Entry 8YBZ (electron microscopy, 4.80 A resolution (low resolution: residue-level contacts below are approximate; hydrogen-bond / salt-bridge calls are withheld)); this record covers chains B and C of the 9 polymer chains in the assembly.

== Chain B (and C) ==
Protein: Spike glycoprotein
From: Severe acute respiratory syndrome coronavirus
Notes: chain C of this document is another copy of the same molecule, construct and numbering; everything in this record applies to it too
UniProtKB: P0DTC2 (SPIKE_SARS2); residues 1-1273 here = UniProt positions 1-1273
Chain sequence (1273 residues; each row starts with the number of its first residue):
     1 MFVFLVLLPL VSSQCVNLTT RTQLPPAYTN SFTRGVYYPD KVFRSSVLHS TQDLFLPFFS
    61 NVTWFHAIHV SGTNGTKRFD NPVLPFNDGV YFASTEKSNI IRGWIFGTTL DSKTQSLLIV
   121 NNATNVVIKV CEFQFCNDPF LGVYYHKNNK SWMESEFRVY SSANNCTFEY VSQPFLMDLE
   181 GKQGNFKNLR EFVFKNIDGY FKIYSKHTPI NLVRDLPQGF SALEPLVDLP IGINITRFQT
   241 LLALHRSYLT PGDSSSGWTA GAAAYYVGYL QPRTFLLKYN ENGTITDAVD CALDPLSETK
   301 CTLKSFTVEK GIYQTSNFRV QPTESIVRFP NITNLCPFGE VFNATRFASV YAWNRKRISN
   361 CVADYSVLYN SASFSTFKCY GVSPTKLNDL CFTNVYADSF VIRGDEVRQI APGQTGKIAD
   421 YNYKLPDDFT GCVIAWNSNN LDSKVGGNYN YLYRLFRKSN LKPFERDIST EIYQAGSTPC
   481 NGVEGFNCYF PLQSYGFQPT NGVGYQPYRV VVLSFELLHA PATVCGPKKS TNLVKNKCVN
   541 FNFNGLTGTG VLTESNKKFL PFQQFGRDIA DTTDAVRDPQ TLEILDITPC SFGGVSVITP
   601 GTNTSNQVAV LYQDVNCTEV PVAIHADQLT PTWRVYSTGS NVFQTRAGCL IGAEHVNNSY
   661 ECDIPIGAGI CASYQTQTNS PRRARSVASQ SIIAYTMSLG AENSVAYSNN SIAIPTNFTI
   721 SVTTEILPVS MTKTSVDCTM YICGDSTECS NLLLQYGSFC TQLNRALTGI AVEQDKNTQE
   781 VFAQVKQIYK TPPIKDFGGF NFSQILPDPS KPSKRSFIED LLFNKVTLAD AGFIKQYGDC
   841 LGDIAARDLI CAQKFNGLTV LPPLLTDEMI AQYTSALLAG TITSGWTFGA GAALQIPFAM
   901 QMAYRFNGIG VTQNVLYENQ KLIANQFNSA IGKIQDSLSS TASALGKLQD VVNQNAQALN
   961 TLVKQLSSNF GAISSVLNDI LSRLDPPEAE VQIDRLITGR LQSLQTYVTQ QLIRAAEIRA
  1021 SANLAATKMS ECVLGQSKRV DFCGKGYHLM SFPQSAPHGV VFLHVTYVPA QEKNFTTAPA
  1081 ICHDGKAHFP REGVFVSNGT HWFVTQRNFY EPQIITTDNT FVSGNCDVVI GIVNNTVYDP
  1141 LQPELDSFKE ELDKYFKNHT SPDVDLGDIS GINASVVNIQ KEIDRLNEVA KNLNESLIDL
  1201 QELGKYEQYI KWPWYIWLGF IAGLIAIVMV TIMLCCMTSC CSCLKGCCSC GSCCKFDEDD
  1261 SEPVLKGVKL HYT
Unresolved in the structure: 1-13, 71-75, 618-640, 677-688, 828-850, 941-943, 1147-1273
Sequence notes: conflict Pro986 (Lys in P0DTC2), Pro987 (Val in P0DTC2)
Curated features (UniProtKB/Swiss-Prot):
  - region: Asn280 to Cys301 (Putative superantigen), Arg403 to Asp405 (Integrin-binding motif), Asn448 to Phe456 (Immunodominant HLA epitope recognized by the CD8+), Pro681 to Ala684 (Putative superantigen), Ser816 to Tyr837 (Fusion peptide 1), Lys835 to Phe855 (Fusion peptide 2), Asp1163 to Glu1202 (Heptad repeat 2)
  - motif: Met1237 to Cys1241 (Binding to host endocytosis trafficking protein SNX27), Asp1257 to Glu1262 (Diacidic ER export motif (host COPII)), Ser1261 to Gly1267 (Binding to host plasma membrane localising/FERM domain proteins), Lys1269 to Thr1273 (KxHxx, ER retrieval signal (COPI))
  - site (Cleavage): Arg685, Ser686, Arg815, Ser816
  - lipidation (S-palmitoyl cysteine): Cys1235, Cys1236, Cys1240, Cys1241, Cys1243, Cys1247, Cys1248, Cys1250, Cys1253, Cys1254
  - glycosylation: Asn17 (N-linked (GlcNAc...) (complex) asparagine), Asn61 (N-linked (GlcNAc...) (hybrid) asparagine), Asn74 (N-linked (GlcNAc...) (complex) asparagine), Asn122 (N-linked (GlcNAc...) (hybrid) asparagine), Asn149 (N-linked (GlcNAc...) (complex) asparagine), Asn165 (N-linked (GlcNAc...) (complex) asparagine), Asn234 (N-linked (GlcNAc...) (high mannose) asparagine), Asn282 (N-linked (GlcNAc...) (complex) asparagine), Thr323 (O-linked (GalNAc) threonine), Ser325 (O-linked (HexNAc...) serine), Asn331 (N-linked (GlcNAc...) (complex) asparagine), Asn343 (N-linked (GlcNAc...) (complex) asparagine), Asn603 (N-linked (GlcNAc...) (hybrid) asparagine), Asn616 (N-linked (GlcNAc...) (complex) asparagine), Asn657 (N-linked (GlcNAc...) (complex) asparagine), Thr676 (O-linked (GlcNAc...) threonine), Thr678 (O-linked (GlcNAc...) threonine), Asn709 (N-linked (GlcNAc...) (high mannose) asparagine), Asn717 (N-linked (GlcNAc...) (hybrid) asparagine), Asn801 (N-linked (GlcNAc...) (hybrid) asparagine) and 6 more in UniProt
  - natural variant: Leu5 (L5F: In strain: Iota/B.1.526), Ser13 (S13I: In strain: Epsilon/B.1.427/B.1.429), Leu18 (L18F: In strain: Beta/B.1.351, Gamma/P.1 and 1 more), Thr19 (T19I: In strain: Omicron/BQ.1.1, Omicron/XBB.1.5 and 1 more; T19R: In strain: Delta/B.1.617.2, Omicron/BA.2 and 4 more), Thr20 (T20N: In strain: Gamma/P.1), Leu24 to Ala27 (sequence variant, change not given here; In strain: Omicron/BA.2, Omicron/BA.2.12.1 and 6 more), Pro26 (P26S: In strain: Gamma/P.1), Gln52 (Q52H: In strain: Omicron/EG.5.1), Ala67 (A67V: In strain: Eta/B.1.525, Omicron/BA.1), His69 to Val70 (deletion: In strain: Alpha/B.1.1.7, Eta/B.1.525 and 5 more), Gly75 (G75V: In strain: Lambda/C.37), Thr76 (T76I: In strain: Lambda/C.37), 83 further natural variant entries in UniProt
  - mutagenesis: His69 to Val70 (Increased incorporation of cleaved spike into virions), Asn121 (N121Q: Partial loss of biliverdin affinity), Arg190 (R190K: Partial loss of biliverdin affinity), Asn234 (N234Q: Increased resistance to neutralizing antibodies), Asn331 (N331Q: Reduced viral infectivity), Asn343 (N343Q: Reduced viral infectivity), Leu452 (L452R: Increased resistance to neutralizing antibodies. Decreases HLA binding to NF9 epitope. Increased binding affinity to human ACE2), Tyr453 (Y453F: Decreased HLA binding to NF9 epitope. Increased binding affinity to human ACE2), Ala475 (A475V: Increased resistance to neutralizing antibodies), Val483 (V483A: Increased resistance to neutralizing antibodies), Glu484 (E484D: Increased replication in human TMEM106B overexpressing cells), Phe490 (F490L: Increased resistance to neutralizing antibodies and human covalescent sera neutralization), 16 further mutagenesis entries in UniProt
Disulfides: Cys15-Cys136, Cys131-Cys166, Cys291-Cys301, Cys336-Cys361, Cys379-Cys432, Cys391-Cys525, Cys480-Cys488, Cys538-Cys590, Cys617-Cys649, Cys662-Cys671, Cys738-Cys760, Cys743-Cys749, Cys1032-Cys1043, Cys1082-Cys1126

== How chain B and chain C interact ==
Contacting residue pairs (127; chain B residue first):
  Gln314(B) with Thr768(C)
  Arg319(B) with Met740(C); Gly744(C); Asp745(C)
  Arg355(B) with Gly232(C)
  Arg357(B) with Pro230(C)
  Gly381(B) with Arg983(C)
  Val382(B) with Arg983(C)
  Lys386(B) with Ser982(C); Arg983(C)
  Leu390(B) with Ser982(C)
  Asn394(B) with Tyr200(C); Pro230(C)
  Tyr396(B) with Tyr200(C); Pro230(C); Ile231(C)
  Thr415(B) with Thr385(C)
  Phe464(B) with Asp198(C); Gly232(C); Asn234(C)
  Glu465(B) with Asn234(C)
  Arg466(B) with Ile233(C)
  Ile468(B) with Thr109(C); Thr114(C)
  Glu516(B) with Tyr200(C)
  His519(B) with Lys41(C)
  Ala520(B) with Lys41(C)
  Pro521(B) with Lys41(C)
  Thr547(B) with Asn978(C)
  Gly548(B) with Asn978(C)
  Thr549(B) with Asp745(C)
  Lys557(B) with Phe43(C); Asn282(C); Gly283(C); Thr284(C)
  Phe562(B) with Lys41(C); Pro225(C)
  Gln563(B) with Lys41(C)
  Gln564(B) with Lys41(C)
  Phe565(B) with Lys41(C)
  Gly566(B) with Phe43(C)
  Arg567(B) with Val42(C); Phe43(C)
  Ile569(B) with Val963(C); Lys964(C)
  Asp571(B) with Ser967(C)
  Phe592(B) with Cys851(C); Lys854(C)
  Gln613(B) with Thr859(C); Leu861(C)
  Ala668(B) with Thr866(C)
  Gly669(B) with Leu864(C); Thr866(C)
  Leu699(B) with Ile788(C); Met869(C); Gln872(C); Tyr873(C)
  Gly700(B) with Lys786(C)
  Ala701(B) with Gln787(C); Ile788(C)
  Glu702(B) with Gln787(C); Ile788(C)
  Asn703(B) with Gln787(C); Ile788(C); Tyr789(C); Lys790(C)
  Ser704(B) with Lys790(C)
  Val705(B) with Gln895(C)
  Tyr707(B) with Ile896(C); Pro897(C); Phe898(C)
  Ser708(B) with Pro897(C)
  Asn709(B) with Pro897(C)
  Ser711(B) with Pro897(C)
  Ile712(B) with Gln895(C); Ile896(C)
  Ala713(B) with Leu894(C); Gln895(C)
  Pro715(B) with Leu894(C)
  Gln957(B) with Arg765(C)
  Gln965(B) with Ser758(C); Phe759(C)
  Ser968(B) with Gln755(C)
  Asn969(B) with Gln755(C)
  Phe970(B) with Gln755(C); Tyr756(C)
  Gly971(B) with Gln755(C); Tyr756(C)
  Arg995(B) with Asp994(C)
  Gln1002(B) with Phe759(C)
  Gln1005(B) with Gln1005(C)
  Gln1010(B) with Gln762(C)
  Ile1013(B) with Leu1012(C)
  Glu1017(B) with Arg1019(C)
  Arg1039(B) with Glu1031(C); Arg1039(C)
  Val1040(B) with Ser1030(C); Glu1031(C); Leu1034(C)
  Asp1041(B) with Gly889(C)
  Phe1042(B) with Glu1031(C)
  Lys1045(B) with Gly889(C)
  Gly1046(B) with Gly889(C); Ala890(C)
  Tyr1047(B) with Trp886(C); Ala890(C)
  Val1068(B) with Ala890(C); Gly891(C)
  Pro1069(B) with Ala890(C)
  Glu1072(B) with Ala892(C); Leu894(C)
  Ala1078(B) with Met900(C)
  Pro1079(B) with Met900(C); Tyr917(C)
  Phe1089(B) with Gln913(C); Asn914(C)
  Gly1093(B) with Tyr904(C)
  Val1094(B) with Tyr904(C)
  Arg1107(B) with Trp886(C); Tyr904(C)
  Ser1123(B) with Asn914(C); Glu918(C); Glu1111(C)
  Val1128(B) with Tyr917(C); Gln920(C)
  Val1129(B) with Tyr917(C)
  Ile1130(B) with Gln920(C)
Other interface residues (no listed pair), chain B (98 interface residues in all): Ser383, Lys417, Thr430, Leu517, Leu518, Ala570, Pro589, Asp614, Ala647, Met697, Ala706, Asn710, Ile714, Lys1038, Tyr1067, Thr1077, Leu1141
Other interface residues (no listed pair), chain C (98 interface residues in all): Val47, Asp111, Lys113, Thr236, Tyr369, Ser735, Gln784, Thr791, Pro792, Asp796, Phe797, Phe855, Asn856, Pro862, Pro863, Ile882, Thr887, Asn960, Asp979, Leu984, Val991, Thr1027, Gly1035, Lys1038, Leu1141

== Summary ==
Chain B and chain C each contribute 98 residues to their interface. UniProt lists 29 mutagenesis sites on
chain B.
Chain B and chain C are both Spike glycoprotein (Severe acute respiratory syndrome coronavirus); the
structure, State - II: Spike 3-up RBD with THSC20.HVTR26 (Fab26), was determined by electron microscopy,
deposited together with 8YBS and 8YBY.
